Entry 6RWN (electron microscopy, 3.10 A resolution); this record covers chains A and J of the 16 polymer chains in the assembly.

[Chain A (and J)]
Protein: Pol protein
Source organism: Simian immunodeficiency virus
Notes: chain J of this document is another copy of the same molecule, construct and numbering; everything in this record applies to it too
UniProt: E1ANT8 (E1ANT8_SIV); residues 1-289 here correspond to UniProt positions 735-1023 (UniProt number = residue number + 734)
Chain sequence (290 residues; row label = number of the first residue in the row; numbering starts at 0):
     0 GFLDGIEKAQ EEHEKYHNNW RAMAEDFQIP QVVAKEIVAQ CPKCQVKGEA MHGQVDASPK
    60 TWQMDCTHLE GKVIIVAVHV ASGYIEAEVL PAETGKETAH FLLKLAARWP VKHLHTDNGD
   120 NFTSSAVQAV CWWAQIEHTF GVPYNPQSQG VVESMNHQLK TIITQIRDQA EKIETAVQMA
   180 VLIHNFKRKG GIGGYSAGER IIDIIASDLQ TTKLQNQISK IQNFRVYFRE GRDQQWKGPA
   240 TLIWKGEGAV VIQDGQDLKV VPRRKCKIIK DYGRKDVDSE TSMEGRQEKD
Disordered / not traced: 270-289 (chain J: 0, 45-56, 141-149, 274-289)
Differences from the reference sequence: expression tag (0); engineered mutation Asp-119 (Ala853 in E1ANT8)
Metal / ion sites: Zn2+: His-12, His-16, Cys-40, Cys-43; Mg2+ site 1: Asp-64, Asp-116 (together with Dolutegravir); Mg2+ site 2: Asp-64, Glu-152 (together with Dolutegravir)
Small-molecule neighbours: Dolutegravir (DLU; (4R,12aS)-N-(2,4-difluorobenzyl)-7-hydroxy-4-methyl-6,8-dioxo-3,4,6,8,12,12a-hexahydro-2H-pyrido[1',2':4,5]pyrazino[2,1-b][1,3]oxazine-9-carboxamide): Asp-64, Asp-116, Asn-117, Gly-118, Tyr-143, Pro-145, Gln-146, Glu-152
Reported in the primary citation:
  - Mg2+ coordination: Asp-64, Asp-116, Glu-152
  - binding site for Dolutegravir: Asn-117, Gly-118

[Interface between chain A and chain J]
Pairs across the interface (10):
  Gly-0(A) / Arg-273(J)
  Glu-11(A) / Gln-134(J)
  Lys-14(A) / Trp-131(J)
  Lys-14(A) / Trp-132(J)
  Lys-14(A) / Gln-134(J)
  Tyr-15(A) / Trp-132(J)  hydrogen bond (side chain-backbone)
  Tyr-15(A) / Ala-133(J)
  Tyr-15(A) / Gln-134(J)
  Glu-24(A) / Lys-212(J)  salt bridge
  Gln-27(A) / Asn-215(J)

[Overview]
6 residues of chain A and 7 residues of chain J are in contact; the contacts include 1 hydrogen bond and 1
salt bridge. Among the polar pairs are Glu-24(A)/Lys-212(J) and Tyr-15(A)/Trp-132(J). Bound to chain A:
Dolutegravir. The paper reports a binding site for Dolutegravir at Asn-117(A) and Gly-118(A); Mg2+
coordination by Asp-64(A), Asp-116(A) and Glu-152(A).
Chain A and chain J are both Pol protein (Simian immunodeficiency virus); the structure, SIVrcm intasome in
complex with dolutegravir, was determined by electron microscopy together with 6RWL, 6RWM and 6RWO from the
same study.
